Entry 7KTS (electron microscopy, 19.09 A resolution (very low resolution: no residue pairs are listed; an interface is given only as per-side residue counts)); this record covers chains D and F of the 13 polymer chains in the assembly.

# Chain D
Molecule: STAGA complex 65 subunit gamma, DhaA, STAGA complex 65 subunit gamma
Source organism: Homo sapiens
UniProtKB: O94864 (ST65G_HUMAN); residues 52-414 carry their UniProt numbers (332 of 740 residues fall inside the UniProt entry; the rest is not from it)
Amino-acid sequence (749 residues; row label = number of the first residue in the row; note: 13 numbers in that range are skipped by the numbering (no residue carries them; nothing is unmodelled there); a row labelled like 87A-87I holds insertion residues (87A, then the next letters in order); numbers below 1 keep their minus sign (Met-3 is residue -3); X marks 50 residues of unknown identity (built as UNK)):
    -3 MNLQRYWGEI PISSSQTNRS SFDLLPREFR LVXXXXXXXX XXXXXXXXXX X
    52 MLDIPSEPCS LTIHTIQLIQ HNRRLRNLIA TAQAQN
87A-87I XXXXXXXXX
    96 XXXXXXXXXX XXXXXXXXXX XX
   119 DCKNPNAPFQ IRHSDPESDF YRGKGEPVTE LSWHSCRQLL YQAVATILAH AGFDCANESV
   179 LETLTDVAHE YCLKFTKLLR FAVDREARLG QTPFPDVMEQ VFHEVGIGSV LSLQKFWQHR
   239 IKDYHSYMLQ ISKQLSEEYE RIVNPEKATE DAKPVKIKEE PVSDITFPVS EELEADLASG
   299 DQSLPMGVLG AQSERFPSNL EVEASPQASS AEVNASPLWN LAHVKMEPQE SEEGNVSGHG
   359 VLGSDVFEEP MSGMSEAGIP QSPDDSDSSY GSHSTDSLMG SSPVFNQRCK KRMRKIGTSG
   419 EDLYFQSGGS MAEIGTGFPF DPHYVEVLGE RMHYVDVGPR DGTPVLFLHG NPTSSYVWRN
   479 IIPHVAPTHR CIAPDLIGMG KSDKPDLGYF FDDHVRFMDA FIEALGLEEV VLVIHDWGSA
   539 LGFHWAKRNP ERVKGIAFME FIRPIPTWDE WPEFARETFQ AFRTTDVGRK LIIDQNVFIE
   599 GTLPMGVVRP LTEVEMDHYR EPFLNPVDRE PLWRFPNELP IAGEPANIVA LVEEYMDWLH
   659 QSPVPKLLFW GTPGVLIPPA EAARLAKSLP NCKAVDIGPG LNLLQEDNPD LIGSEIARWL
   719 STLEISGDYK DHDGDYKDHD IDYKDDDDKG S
Unresolved in the structure: -3 to 32, 87A-87I, 265-749
Curated features (UniProtKB/Swiss-Prot):
  - modified residue (Phosphoserine): Ser323, Ser334
  - cross-link: Lys271 (Glycyl lysine isopeptide (Lys-Gly) (interchain with G-Cter in SUMO2))

# Chain F
Molecule: TAF6-like RNA polymerase II p300/CBP-associated factor-associated factor 65 kDa subunit 6L
Source organism: Homo sapiens
UniProtKB: Q9Y6J9 (TAF6L_HUMAN); residues 1-622 carry their UniProt numbers (382 of 622 residues fall inside the UniProt entry; the rest is not from it)
Amino-acid sequence (622 residues; row label = number of the first residue in the row; X marks 221 residues of unknown identity (built as UNK)):
     1 MSEREERRFV EIPRESVRLM AESTGLELSD EVAALLAEDV CYRLREATQN SSQFMKHTKR
    61 RKLTVEDFNR ALRWSSVEAV CGYGSQEALP MRPAREGELY FPEDREVNLV ELALATNIPK
   121 GCAETAVRVH VSYLDGKGNL APQGSVPSAV SSLXXXXXXX XXXXXXXXXX XXXXXXXXXX
   181 XXXXXXXXXX XXXXXXXXXX XXXXXXXXXX XXXXXXXXXX XXXXXXXXXX XXXXXXXXXX
   241 XXXXXXXXXX XXXXXXXXXX XXXXXXXXXX XXXXXXXXXX XXXXXXXXXX XXXXXXXXXX
   301 XXXXXXXXXX XXXXXXXXXX XXXXXXXXXX XXXXXXXXXX XXXXXXXXXX XXXXXXXXXX
   361 XXXXXXXXXX XXXXQAAEPN RGGPGGRGCR RLDDLPWDSL LFQESSSGGG AEPSFGSGLP
   421 LPPGGAGPED PSLSVTLADI YRELYAFFGD SLATRFGTGQ PAPTAPRPPG DKKEPAAAPD
   481 SVRKMPQLTA SAIVSPHGDE SPRGSGGGGP ASASGPAASE SRPLPRVHRA RGAPRQQGPG
   541 TGTRDVFQKS RFAPRGAPHF RFIIAGRQAG RRCRGRLFQT AFPAPYGPSP ASRYVQKLPM
   601 IGRTSRPARR WALSDYSLYL PL
Unresolved in the structure: 1-4, 135-153, 375-622
Curated features (UniProtKB/Swiss-Prot):
  - modified residue: Ser495 (Phosphoserine), Ser501 (Phosphoserine), Arg555 (Asymmetric dimethylarginine), Arg561 (Asymmetric dimethylarginine), Arg593 (Asymmetric dimethylarginine)

# Chain D / chain F interface
At this resolution (19 A) residue pairs are not listed: 33 residues of chain D and 34 of chain F lie at the interface.

# In short
Chain D and chain F form an interface of 33 and 34 residues respectively.
Chain D is STAGA complex 65 subunit gamma, DhaA, STAGA complex 65 subunit gamma and chain F is TAF6-like RNA
polymerase II p300/CBP-associated factor-associated factor 65 kDa subunit 6L, both from Homo sapiens; the
structure, Negative stain EM structure of the human SAGA coactivator complex (TRRAP, core, splicing module),
was determined by electron microscopy together with 7KTR from the same study.
